3REI - chains A and I of the 10 polymer chains in the assembly; structure by X-ray diffraction, 2.65 A resolution.

Chain A:
Name: Histone H3.2
From: Xenopus laevis
UniProt: P84233 (H32_XENLA); residues 1-135 here correspond to UniProt positions 2-136 (UniProt number = residue number + 1)
Amino-acid sequence (135 residues; row label = number of the first residue in the row):
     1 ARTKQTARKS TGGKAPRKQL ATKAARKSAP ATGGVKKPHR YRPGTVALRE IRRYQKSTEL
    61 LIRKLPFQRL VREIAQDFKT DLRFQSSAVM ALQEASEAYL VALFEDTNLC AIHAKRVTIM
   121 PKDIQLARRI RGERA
Unresolved in the structure: 1-37, 135
Construct notes: variant Ala102 (Gly103 in P84233)
Metal / ion sites: platinum (II) ion near Met120 (its only coordinating residue here)
UniProt features mapped onto this chain:
  - modified residue: Arg2 (Asymmetric dimethylarginine), Thr3 (Phosphothreonine), Lys4 (Allysine), Gln5 (5-glutamyl dopamine), Thr6 (Phosphothreonine), Arg8 (Citrulline), Lys9 (N6,N6,N6-trimethyllysine), Ser10 (ADP-ribosylserine), Thr11 (Phosphothreonine), Lys14 (N6-(2-hydroxyisobutyryl)lysine), Arg17 (Asymmetric dimethylarginine), Lys18 (N6-(2-hydroxyisobutyryl)lysine), Lys23 (N6-(2-hydroxyisobutyryl)lysine), Arg26 (Citrulline), Lys27 (N6,N6,N6-trimethyllysine), Ser28 (ADP-ribosylserine), Lys36 (N6,N6,N6-trimethyllysine), Lys37 (N6-methyllysine), Tyr41 (Phosphotyrosine), Lys56 (N6,N6,N6-trimethyllysine) and 8 more in UniProt
  - lipidation: Cys110 (S-palmitoyl cysteine)

Chain I:
Molecule: 145-nt DNA strand
Sequence (145 nucleotides; numbered -72 to 72; the number before each row is that of its first residue; numbers below 1 keep their minus sign (DA-72 is residue -72)):
   -72 ATCAATATCC ACCTGCAGAT ACTACCAAAA GTGTATTTGG AAACTGCTCC ATCAAAAGGC
   -12 ATGTTCAGCT GAATCAGCTG AACATGCCTT TTGATGGAGC AGTTTCCAAA TACACTTTTG
    48 GTAGTATCTG CAGGTGGATA TTGAT
Metal / ion sites: platinum (II) ion site 1 near DG-55 (its only coordinating residue here); platinum (II) ion site 2 near DG-42 (its only coordinating residue here); platinum (II) ion site 3 near DG-34 (its only coordinating residue here); platinum (II) ion site 4 near DG-33 (its only coordinating residue here); platinum (II) ion site 5 near DG-15 (its only coordinating residue here); platinum (II) ion site 6 near DG-5 (its only coordinating residue here); platinum (II) ion site 7 near DG4 (its only coordinating residue here); platinum (II) ion site 8 near DG7 (its only coordinating residue here); platinum (II) ion site 9 near DG23 (its only coordinating residue here); platinum (II) ion site 10 near DG26 (its only coordinating residue here); platinum (II) ion site 11 near DA28 (its only coordinating residue here); platinum (II) ion site 12 near DG47 (its only coordinating residue here); 3 more platinum (II) ion sites not listed

Chain A / chain I interface:
Contacting residue pairs - 26 pairs, chain A then chain I:
  Arg40(A) - DT-8(I)  base contact
  Arg40(A) - DG70(I)  sugar contact
  Arg40(A) - DA71(I)  phosphate contact
  Tyr41(A) - DT69(I)  phosphate contact
  Tyr41(A) - DG70(I)  phosphate contact
  Arg42(A) - DG-5(I)  salt bridge to the phosphate
  Arg42(A) - DG70(I)  hydrogen bond to the phosphate
  Pro43(A) - DA-6(I)  phosphate contact
  Thr45(A) - DT69(I)  phosphate contact
  Thr45(A) - DG70(I)  hydrogen bond to the phosphate
  Arg63(A) - DG-14(I)  hydrogen bond to the phosphate
  Arg63(A) - DC-13(I)  salt bridge to the phosphate
  Arg72(A) - DA-22(I)  salt bridge to the phosphate
  Arg83(A) - DC-23(I)  phosphate contact
  Arg83(A) - DA-22(I)  hydrogen bond to the sugar
  Phe84(A) - DC-23(I)  sugar contact
  Phe84(A) - DA-22(I)  hydrogen bond to the phosphate
  Gln85(A) - DC-23(I)  phosphate contact
  Ser86(A) - DC-23(I)  hydrogen bond to the phosphate
  Arg116(A) - DT-3(I)  phosphate contact
  Arg116(A) - DG-2(I)  phosphate contact
  Val117(A) - DC-4(I)  phosphate contact
  Val117(A) - DT-3(I)  hydrogen bond to the phosphate
  Thr118(A) - DC-4(I)  hydrogen bond to the phosphate
  Thr118(A) - DT-3(I)  hydrogen bond to the phosphate
  Met120(A) - DG-2(I)  phosphate contact
Also at the interface, not in a pair above, chain A (17 interface residues in all): His39, Lys115

In short:
The interface between chain A and chain I involves 17 residues on one side and 13 on the other, with 9
hydrogen bonds and 3 salt bridges. Polar pairs include Arg83(A)-DA-22(I), Arg42(A)-DG70(I) and
Thr45(A)-DG70(I).
Here chain A is Histone H3.2 (Xenopus laevis) and chain I is a 145-nt DNA strand. Entry 3REI (2.65 Angstrom
Crystal Structure of the Nucleosome Core Particle Assembled with a 145 bp Alpha-Satellite DNA ...) was
determined by X-ray diffraction (same publication as 3REH, 3REJ, 3REK and 3REL).
